2HLD - chains D and G of the 9 polymer chains in the assembly; structure by X-ray diffraction, 2.80 A resolution.

[Chain D]
Protein: ATP synthase beta chain, mitochondrial
From: Saccharomyces cerevisiae
Notes: EC 3.6.3.14
UniProtKB: P00830 (ATPB_YEAST); residues 1-478 here correspond to UniProt positions 34-511 (UniProt number = residue number + 33)
Chain sequence (478 residues; each row starts with the number of its first residue):
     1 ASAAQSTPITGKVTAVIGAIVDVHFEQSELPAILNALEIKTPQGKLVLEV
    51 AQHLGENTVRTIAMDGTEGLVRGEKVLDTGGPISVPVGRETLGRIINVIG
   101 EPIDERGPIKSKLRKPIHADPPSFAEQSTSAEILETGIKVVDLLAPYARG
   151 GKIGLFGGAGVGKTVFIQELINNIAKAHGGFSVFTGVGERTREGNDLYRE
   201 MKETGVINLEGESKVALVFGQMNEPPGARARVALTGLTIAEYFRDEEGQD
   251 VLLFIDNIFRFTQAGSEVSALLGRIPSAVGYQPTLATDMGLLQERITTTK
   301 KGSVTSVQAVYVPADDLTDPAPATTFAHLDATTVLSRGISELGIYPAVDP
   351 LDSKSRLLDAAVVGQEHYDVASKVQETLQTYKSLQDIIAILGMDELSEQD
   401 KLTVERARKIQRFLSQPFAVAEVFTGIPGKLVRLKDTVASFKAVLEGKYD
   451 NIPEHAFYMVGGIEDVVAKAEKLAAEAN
Not modelled in the structure: 1-5, 476-478
Ion coordination: Mg2+: Thr164 (together with AMP-PNP)
Small-molecule neighbours: AMP-PNP (ANP; phosphoaminophosphonic acid-adenylate ester): Gly158, Ala159, Gly160, Val161, Gly162, Lys163, Thr164, Val165, Glu189, Arg190, Tyr311, Tyr345, Phe418, Ala421, Phe424, Thr425
Curated features (UniProtKB/Swiss-Prot):
  - binding site (ATP): Gly157 to Thr164
  - modified residue: Thr79 (Phosphothreonine), Thr204 (Phosphothreonine), Ser340 (Phosphoserine)
From the paper describing this entry:
  - catalytic residues: Glu189, Arg190 (citing earlier work)
  - binding site for AMP-PNP: Lys163, Arg190
  - binding site for phosphate ion: Lys163, Arg190, Asp256, Asn257, Arg260
  - conformationally variable residues: Arg190
  - catalytic residues: Lys163 (proposed by the authors, not directly observed)

[Chain G]
Protein: ATP synthase gamma chain, mitochondrial
From: Saccharomyces cerevisiae
Notes: EC 3.6.3.14
UniProtKB: P38077 (ATPG_YEAST); residues 1-278 here correspond to UniProt positions 34-311 (UniProt number = residue number + 33)
Chain sequence (278 residues; row label = number of the first residue in the row):
     1 ATLKEVEMRLKSIKNIEKITKTMKIVASTRLSKAEKAKISAKKMDEAEQL
    51 FYKNAETKNLDVEATETGAPKELIVAITSDKGLCGSIHSQLAKAVRRHLN
   101 DQPNADIVTIGDKIKMQLLRTHPNNIKLSINGIGKDAPTFQESALIADKL
   151 LSVMKAGTYPKISIFYNDPVSSLSFEPSEKPIFNAKTIEQSPSFGKFEID
   201 TDANVPRDLFEYTLANQMLTAMAQGYAAEISARRNAMDNASKNAGDMINR
   251 YSILYNRTRQAVITNELVDIITGASSLG
Not modelled in the structure: 60-70, 277-278

[Chain D / chain G interface]
Contacting residue pairs (11):
  Ile275(D) - Ala274(G)  hydrophobic
  Asp386(D) - Asn15(G)  hydrogen bond
  Ile390(D) - Leu83(G)
  Leu391(D) - Ile19(G)  hydrophobic
  Leu391(D) - Met23(G)  hydrophobic
  Leu391(D) - Met237(G)  hydrophobic
  Asp394(D) - Lys81(G)  salt bridge
  Asp394(D) - Lys135(G)
  Glu395(D) - Met23(G)
  Glu395(D) - Arg30(G)  salt bridge
  Glu395(D) - Lys81(G)  salt bridge
Also at the interface, not in a pair above, chain D (9 interface residues in all): Pro276, Ser277, Ile387
Also at the interface, not in a pair above, chain G (12 interface residues in all): Ile16, Ile270, Gly273
Interface features reported in the paper:
  - interface residues, chain G: Lys18(G)

[Summary]
9 residues of chain D face 12 of chain G across their interface; the contacts include 1 hydrogen bond and 3
salt bridges. Polar contacts include Asp394(D)-Lys81(G), Glu395(D)-Arg30(G) and Glu395(D)-Lys81(G). Bound to
chain D: AMP-PNP. The paper reports catalytic residues Glu189(D), Arg190(D) and Lys163(D); a binding site for
phosphate ion at Lys163(D), Arg190(D) and Asp256(D) among others.
Here chain D is ATP synthase beta chain, mitochondrial and chain G is ATP synthase gamma chain, mitochondrial,
both from Saccharomyces cerevisiae. Entry 2HLD (Crystal structure of yeast mitochondrial F1-ATPase) was
determined by X-ray diffraction.
